Entry 8YUA (X-ray diffraction, 2.37 A resolution); this record covers chains C and D of the 6 polymer chains in the assembly.

Chain C:
Molecule: Detyrosinated tubulin alpha-1B chain
Organism: Sus scrofa
UniProt: Q2XVP4 (TBA1B_PIG); residue numbers follow UniProt; this construct covers 1-440
Amino-acid sequence (440 residues; numbered 1 to 440; the number before each row is that of its first residue):
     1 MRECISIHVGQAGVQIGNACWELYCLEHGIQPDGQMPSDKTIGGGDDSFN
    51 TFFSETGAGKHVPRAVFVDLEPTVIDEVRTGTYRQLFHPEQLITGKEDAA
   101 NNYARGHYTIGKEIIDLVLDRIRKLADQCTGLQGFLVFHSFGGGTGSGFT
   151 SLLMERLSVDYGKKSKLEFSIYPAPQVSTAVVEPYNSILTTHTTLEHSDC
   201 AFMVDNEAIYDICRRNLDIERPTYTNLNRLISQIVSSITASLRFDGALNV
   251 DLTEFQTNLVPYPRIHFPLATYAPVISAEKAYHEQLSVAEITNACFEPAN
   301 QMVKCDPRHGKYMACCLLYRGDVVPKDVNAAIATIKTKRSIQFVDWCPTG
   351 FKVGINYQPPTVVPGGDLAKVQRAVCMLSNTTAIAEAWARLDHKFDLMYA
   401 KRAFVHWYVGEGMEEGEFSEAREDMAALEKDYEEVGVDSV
Metal / ion sites: Ca2+: Asp-39, Thr-41, Gly-44, Asp-47, Glu-55
Ligand contacts:
  - A1D69 (2-chloranyl-N-(4-methoxyphenyl)-N-methyl-thieno[3,2-d]pyrimidin-4-amine): Thr-179, Ala-180, Val-181
  - GTP (guanosine-5'-triphosphate): Val-9, Gly-10, Gln-11, Ala-12, Gln-15, Ile-16, Asp-69, Asp-98, Ala-99, Ala-100, Asn-101, Ser-140, Gly-142, Gly-143, Gly-144, Thr-145, Gly-146, Ile-171, Pro-173, Val-177, Ser-178, Thr-179, Glu-183, Asn-206, Tyr-224, Leu-227, Asn-228, Ile-231

Chain D:
Molecule: Tubulin beta chain
Organism: Sus scrofa
UniProt: A0A8D0VN39 (A0A8D0VN39_PIG); numbering as in UniProt (aligned over 1-431)
Amino-acid sequence (431 residues; each row starts with the number of its first residue):
     1 MREIVHIQAGQCGNQIGAKFWEVISDEHGIDPTGSYHGDSDLQLERINVY
    51 YNEATGNKYVPRAILVDLEPGTMDSVRSGPFGQIFRPDNFVFGQSGAGNN
   101 WAKGHYTEGAELVDSVLDVVRKESESCDCLQGFQLTHSLGGGTGSGMGTL
   151 LISKIREEYPDRIMNTFSVMPSPKVSDTVVEPYNATLSVHQLVENTDETY
   201 CIDNEALYDICFRTLKLTTPTYGDLNHLVSATMSGVTTCLRFPGQLNADL
   251 RKLAVNMVPFPRLHFFMPGFAPLTSRGSQQYRALTVPELTQQMFDSKNMM
   301 AACDPRHGRYLTVAAIFRGRMSMKEVDEQMLNVQNKNSSYFVEWIPNNVK
   351 TAVCDIPPRGLKMSATFIGNSTAIQELFKRISEQFTAMFRRKAFLHWYTG
   401 EGMDEMEFTEAESNMNDLVSEYQQYQDATAD
Unresolved in the structure: 95-97, 274-283
Ligand contacts:
  - A1D69 (2-chloranyl-N-(4-methoxyphenyl)-N-methyl-thieno[3,2-d]pyrimidin-4-amine): Val-236, Cys-239, Leu-240, Leu-246, Ala-248, Lys-252, Leu-253, Asn-256, Met-257, Thr-312, Val-313, Ala-314, Ala-315, Ile-316, Asn-348, Lys-350, Thr-351, Ala-352
  - GDP (guanosine-5'-diphosphate): Gly-10, Gln-11, Cys-12, Asp-67, Asn-99, Ser-138, Gly-140, Gly-141, Gly-142, Thr-143, Gly-144, Val-169, Pro-171, Ser-172, Val-175, Ser-176, Glu-181, Asn-204, Leu-207, Tyr-222, Leu-225, Asn-226

Interface between chain C and chain D:
Residue-residue contacts - 61 pairs, chain C then chain D:
  Gln-11(C) / Asn-247(D)
  Glu-71(C) / Asn-247(D)  hydrogen bond
  Thr-73(C) / Asn-247(D)
  Lys-96(C) / Arg-2(D)
  Lys-96(C) / Asp-128(D)  salt bridge
  Glu-97(C) / Arg-2(D)  salt bridge
  Glu-97(C) / Cys-129(D)
  Asp-98(C) / Asp-249(D)
  Asp-98(C) / Lys-252(D)  salt bridge
  Ala-100(C) / Arg-251(D)
  Ala-100(C) / Lys-252(D)
  Ala-100(C) / Val-255(D)
  Asn-101(C) / Lys-252(D)
  Asn-101(C) / Asn-256(D)  hydrogen bond
  Arg-105(C) / Arg-251(D)
  Pro-175(C) / Asn-347(D)
  Pro-175(C) / Lys-350(D)
  Gln-176(C) / Lys-350(D)
  Val-177(C) / Gln-245(D)
  Ser-178(C) / Lys-350(D)  hydrogen bond (backbone-side chain)
  Ala-180(C) / Asn-256(D)
  Val-181(C) / Asn-256(D)  hydrogen bond (backbone-side chain)
  Val-181(C) / Ile-345(D)  hydrophobic
  Val-181(C) / Pro-346(D)
  Val-182(C) / Asn-256(D)
  Tyr-210(C) / Asp-327(D)
  Glu-220(C) / Lys-324(D)  salt bridge
  Arg-221(C) / Met-323(D)  hydrogen bond
  Arg-221(C) / Lys-324(D)
  Arg-221(C) / Asp-327(D)  salt bridge
  Arg-221(C) / Val-353(D)
  Tyr-224(C) / Gln-245(D)
  Lys-394(C) / Pro-346(D)
  Lys-394(C) / Asn-347(D)
  Leu-397(C) / Glu-343(D)
  Leu-397(C) / Trp-344(D)
  Leu-397(C) / Pro-346(D)  hydrophobic
  Leu-397(C) / Ala-430(D)  hydrophobic
  Met-398(C) / Trp-344(D)  hydrogen bond (backbone-backbone)
  Met-398(C) / Ile-345(D)  hydrophobic
  Met-398(C) / Pro-346(D)
  Lys-401(C) / Phe-260(D)
  Lys-401(C) / Trp-344(D)
  Lys-401(C) / Ala-428(D)
  Lys-401(C) / Thr-429(D)  hydrogen bond (side chain-backbone)
  Arg-402(C) / Phe-260(D)
  Ala-403(C) / Pro-259(D)
  Ala-403(C) / Phe-260(D)  hydrophobic
  Phe-404(C) / Val-255(D)
  Phe-404(C) / Asn-256(D)
  Phe-404(C) / Val-258(D)
  Phe-404(C) / Pro-259(D)  hydrogen bond (backbone-backbone)
  Phe-404(C) / Thr-312(D)
  Phe-404(C) / Ile-345(D)  hydrophobic
  His-406(C) / Val-258(D)  hydrogen bond (side chain-backbone)
  His-406(C) / Pro-259(D)  hydrogen bond (side chain-backbone)
  His-406(C) / Phe-260(D)
  His-406(C) / Pro-261(D)
  Trp-407(C) / Ala-254(D)
  Trp-407(C) / Val-255(D)
  Trp-407(C) / Val-258(D)  hydrogen bond (side chain-backbone)
Interface residues without a listed pair, chain C (30 interface residues in all): Val-74
Interface residues without a listed pair, chain D (33 interface residues in all): Asp-197, Met-257, Ser-322, Asn-348

In short:
30 residues of chain C and 33 residues of chain D are in contact, with 11 hydrogen bonds and 5 salt bridges.
Polar contacts include Lys-96(C)/Asp-128(D), Glu-97(C)/Arg-2(D) and Asp-98(C)/Lys-252(D). Compound A1D69 is
bound between chain C and chain D. Bound to chain C: GTP.
Here chain C is Detyrosinated tubulin alpha-1B chain and chain D is Tubulin beta chain, both from Sus scrofa.
Entry 8YUA (Tubulin-RB3-TTL in complex with compound SI10) was determined by X-ray diffraction together with
8YTX and 8YU9 from the same study.
